Entry 7YCF (X-ray diffraction, 2.01 A resolution); this record covers chains A and D of the 4 polymer chains in the assembly.

[Chain A (and D)]
Name: Hydroxynitrile lyase
Organism: Oxidus gracilis
Notes: chain D of this document is another copy of the same molecule, construct and numbering; everything in this record applies to it too
UniProtKB: A0A2Z5XCT7 (A0A2Z5XCT7_9MYRI); residues -17 to 166 here correspond to UniProt positions 1-184 (UniProt number = residue number + 18)
Sequence (184 residues; row label = number of the first residue in the row; numbers below 1 keep their minus sign (Met-17 is residue -17)):
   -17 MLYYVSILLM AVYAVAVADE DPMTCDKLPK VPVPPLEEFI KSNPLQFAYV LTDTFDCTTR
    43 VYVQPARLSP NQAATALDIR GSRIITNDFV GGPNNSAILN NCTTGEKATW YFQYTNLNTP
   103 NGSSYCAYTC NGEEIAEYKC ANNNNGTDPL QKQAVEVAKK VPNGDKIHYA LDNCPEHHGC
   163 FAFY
Disordered / not traced: -17 to 0 (chain D: -17 to 4)
Cystine bridges: Cys7-Cys112, Cys39-Cys156, Cys108-Cys122
Residues lining bound ligands:
  - 2-hydroxy-2-methylpropanenitrile (CNH), molecule 1: Asp8, Gly114, Glu115
  - 2-hydroxy-2-methylpropanenitrile (CNH), molecule 2: Arg42, Tyr44, Ala58, Phe71, Ala79, Leu81, Trp92, Phe94, Tyr107, Ala109
  - 2-hydroxy-2-methylpropanenitrile (CNH), molecule 3: Asn53, Ala55, Asp70, Phe71, Val72, Ile80, Leu81, Asn82, Lys89
  - 2-hydroxy-2-methylpropanenitrile (CNH), molecule 4: Asn69, Leu81, Asn82, Asn83, Glu88, Lys89, Ala90, Trp92, Thr111

[How chain A and chain D interact]
Contacting residue pairs (8; chain A residue first):
  Glu115(A) - Arg65(D)  salt bridge
  Glu116(A) - Arg62(D)
  Glu116(A) - Gly63(D)
  Glu116(A) - Ser64(D)  hydrogen bond (side chain-backbone)
  Glu116(A) - Arg65(D)
  Pro144(A) - Ser64(D)
  Pro144(A) - Arg65(D)
  Asn145(A) - Ser64(D)
Also at the interface, not in a pair above, chain A (6 interface residues in all): Met5, Thr6
Also at the interface, not in a pair above, chain D (5 interface residues in all): Thr85

[In short]
Chain A and chain D form an interface of 6 and 5 residues respectively; the contacts include 1 hydrogen bond
and 1 salt bridge. Polar contacts include Glu115(A)-Arg65(D) and Glu116(A)-Ser64(D). Ligands of chain A: 4
copies of 2-hydroxy-2-methylpropanenitrile.
Chain A and chain D are both Hydroxynitrile lyase (Oxidus gracilis); the structure, HYDROXYNITRILE LYASE FROM
THE MILLIPEDE, Oxidus gracilis IN ACETONITRILE, was determined by X-ray diffraction together with 7YCB, 7YCD,
7YCT and 7YAX from the same study.
